PDB entry 7R4J | X-ray diffraction, 2.95 A resolution | chain A

# Chain A
Molecule: NAD kinase 2, mitochondrial
Organism: Homo sapiens
Notes: EC 2.7.1.23
UniProtKB: Q4G0N4 (NAKD2_HUMAN); residue numbers follow UniProt; this construct covers 61-442
Sequence (391 residues; each row starts with the number of its first residue):
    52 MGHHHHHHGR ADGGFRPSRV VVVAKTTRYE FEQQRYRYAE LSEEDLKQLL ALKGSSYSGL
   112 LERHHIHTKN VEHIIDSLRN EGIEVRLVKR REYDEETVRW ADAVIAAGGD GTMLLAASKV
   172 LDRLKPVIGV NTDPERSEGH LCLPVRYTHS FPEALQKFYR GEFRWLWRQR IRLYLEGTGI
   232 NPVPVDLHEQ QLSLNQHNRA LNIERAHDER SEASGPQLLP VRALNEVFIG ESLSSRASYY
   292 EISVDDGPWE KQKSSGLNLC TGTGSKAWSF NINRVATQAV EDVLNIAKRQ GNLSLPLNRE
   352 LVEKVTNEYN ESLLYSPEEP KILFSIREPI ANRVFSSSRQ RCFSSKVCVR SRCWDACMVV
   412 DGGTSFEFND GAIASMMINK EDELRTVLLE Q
Unresolved in the structure: 52-63, 90-99, 241-263, 341-344, 383-384
Construct notes: initiating methionine (52); expression tag (53-60)
Metal / ion sites: Ca2+ site 1 near Asp-127 (its only coordinating residue here); Ca2+ site 2 near Gly-230 (its only coordinating residue here)
Swiss-Prot annotation at these positions:
  - modified residue: Lys-76 (N6-acetyllysine), Ser-188 (Phosphoserine), Lys-302 (N6-succinyllysine), Lys-317 (N6-acetyllysine), Ser-367 (Phosphoserine), Lys-397 (N6-acetyllysine)
What the authors report for this chain:
  - mutagenesis - V334R: decreased binding to dimer
  - mutagenesis - V334R, V334R/R378Q: abolished growth in response to exogenous proline
  - mutagenesis - R378Q: unchanged binding to dimeric
  - post-translational modification sites: Lys-76, Lys-304
  - post-translational modification sites: Ser-188 (citing earlier work)
  - mutagenesis - S188A: abolished catalytic activity on proline synthesis
  - mutagenesis - K76Q, K304Q: decreased catalytic activity
  - mutagenesis - K76Q, S188A, K304Q: decreased catalytic activity on mitochondrial NADP+ and NADPH
  - mutagenesis - K76Q, S188A, K304Q: decreased catalytic activity (In vitro kinase activity)
  - mutagenesis - K76Q, K304Q: abolished growth in response to in the absence of proline

# Overview
From the paper: K76Q, S188A and K304Q reduce catalytic activity on mitochondrial NADP+ and NADPH; modification
sites Lys-76, Lys-304 and Ser-188; 6 substitutions were tested in all.
Chain A is NAD kinase 2, mitochondrial (Homo sapiens); the structure, Crystal structure of human mitochondrial
NAD kinase, was determined by X-ray diffraction, deposited together with 7R4K, 7R4L and 7R4M.
